6U1P - chains A and B; structure by X-ray diffraction, 2.20 A resolution.

Chain A (and B):
Molecule: Low molecular weight phosphotyrosine protein phosphatase
Organism: Vibrio cholerae
Notes: EC 3.1.3.48; chain B of this document is another copy of the same molecule, construct and numbering; everything in this record applies to it too
UniProtKB: A0A0H5WT43 (A0A0H5WT43_VIBCL); residues 1-166 here = UniProt positions 1-166
Sequence (166 residues; numbered 1 to 166; the number before each row is that of its first residue):
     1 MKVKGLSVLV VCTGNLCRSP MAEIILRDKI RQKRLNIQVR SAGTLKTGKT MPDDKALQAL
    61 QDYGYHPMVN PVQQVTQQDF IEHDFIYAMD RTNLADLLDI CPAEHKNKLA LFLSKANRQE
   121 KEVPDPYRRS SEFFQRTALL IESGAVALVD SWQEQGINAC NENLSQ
Disordered / not traced: 1-4, 154-166 (chain B: 1-4, 155-166)
Reported in the primary citation:
  - catalytic residues: Cys12
  - mutagenesis - C12S: abolished catalytic activity on pNPP

Chain A / chain B interface:
Residue-residue contacts (90; chain A residue first):
  Val8(A) with Trp152(B), hydrophobic
  Cys17(A) with Phe134(B), hydrophobic
  Arg18(A) with Ile141(B)
  Met21(A) with Phe134(B); Ala138(B), hydrophobic; Ile141(B), hydrophobic
  Ala22(A) with Ile141(B), hydrophobic
  Ile25(A) with Ala138(B); Ala145(B), hydrophobic
  Leu26(A) with Ala145(B), hydrophobic; Val149(B), hydrophobic; Trp152(B), hydrophobic
  Lys29(A) with Val146(B)
  Lys33(A) with Gln153(B)
  Leu35(A) with Val149(B), hydrophobic; Gln153(B)
  Ile37(A) with Trp152(B), hydrophobic
  Lys55(A) with Tyr127(B); Ser130(B), hydrogen bond; Phe134(B)
  Ala56(A) with Phe134(B)
  Ala59(A) with Phe134(B), hydrophobic
  Asp62(A) with Gln135(B), hydrogen bond
  Tyr63(A) with Gln135(B); Ala138(B), hydrophobic; Leu139(B)
  Tyr65(A) with Glu142(B), hydrogen bond
  Tyr87(A) with Leu148(B), hydrophobic; Trp152(B), hydrogen bond
  Phe112(A) with Ile141(B); Gly144(B); Ala145(B); Leu148(B), hydrophobic
  Leu113(A) with Leu140(B); Gly144(B)
  Lys115(A) with Ala147(B); Leu148(B); Ser151(B)
  Ala116(A) with Ala147(B)
  Arg118(A) with Leu140(B); Ser143(B), hydrogen bond
  Val123(A) with Thr137(B)
  Pro124(A) with Leu140(B)
  Pro126(A) with Phe133(B), hydrophobic; Phe134(B), hydrophobic; Thr137(B)
  Tyr127(A) with Lys55(B)
  Arg129(A) with Phe133(B)
  Ser130(A) with Lys55(B); Ser130(B), hydrogen bond
  Phe133(A) with Pro126(B), hydrophobic; Arg129(B)
  Phe134(A) with Cys17(B), hydrophobic; Met21(B), hydrophobic; Lys55(B); Ala56(B); Ala59(B); Pro126(B), hydrophobic
  Gln135(A) with Asp62(B), hydrogen bond; Tyr63(B)
  Thr137(A) with Pro126(B)
  Leu139(A) with Tyr63(B)
  Leu140(A) with Leu113(B); Arg118(B); Val123(B), hydrophobic
  Ile141(A) with Arg18(B); Met21(B), hydrophobic; Ala22(B), hydrophobic; Phe112(B)
  Glu142(A) with Tyr65(B), hydrogen bond
  Ser143(A) with Arg118(B), hydrogen bond
  Gly144(A) with Phe112(B)
  Ala145(A) with Ile25(B), hydrophobic; Leu26(B), hydrophobic; Phe112(B)
  Val146(A) with Lys29(B)
  Ala147(A) with Lys115(B); Ala116(B)
  Leu148(A) with Tyr87(B), hydrophobic; Phe112(B), hydrophobic; Lys115(B)
  Val149(A) with Lys29(B); Lys33(B)
  Asp150(A) with Lys33(B), salt bridge
  Ser151(A) with Lys115(B)
  Trp152(A) with Val8(B), hydrophobic; Ile37(B), hydrophobic; Phe85(B); Tyr87(B), hydrogen bond
  Gln153(A) with Lys33(B)
Interface residues without a listed pair, chain A (57 interface residues in all): Leu6, Ile30, Asp53, Phe85, Met89, Glu120, Glu122, Asp125, Ala138
Interface residues without a listed pair, chain B (53 interface residues in all): Ile30, Leu35, Glu120, Glu122, Pro124, Asp125

Overview:
Chain A and chain B form an interface of 57 and 53 residues respectively; the contacts include 10 hydrogen
bonds and 1 salt bridge. Among the polar pairs are Asp150(A)-Lys33(B), Lys55(A)-Ser130(B) and
Asp62(A)-Gln135(B). The paper reports the catalytic residue Cys12(A); C12S of chain A abolishes catalytic
activity on pNPP.
Chain A and chain B are both Low molecular weight phosphotyrosine protein phosphatase (Vibrio cholerae); the
structure, Crystal structure of VpsU (VC0916) from Vibrio cholerae, was determined by X-ray diffraction
together with 6U1Q from the same study.
